3EPG - chains A and C of the 3 polymer chains in the assembly; structure by X-ray diffraction, 2.50 A resolution.

# Chain A
Molecule: DNA polymerase iota
From: Homo sapiens
Notes: EC 2.7.7.7; fragment: Catalytic Fragment
UniProtKB: Q9UNA4 (POLI_HUMAN); residue numbers follow UniProt; this construct covers 1-420
Chain sequence (420 residues; numbered 1 to 420; the number before each row is that of its first residue):
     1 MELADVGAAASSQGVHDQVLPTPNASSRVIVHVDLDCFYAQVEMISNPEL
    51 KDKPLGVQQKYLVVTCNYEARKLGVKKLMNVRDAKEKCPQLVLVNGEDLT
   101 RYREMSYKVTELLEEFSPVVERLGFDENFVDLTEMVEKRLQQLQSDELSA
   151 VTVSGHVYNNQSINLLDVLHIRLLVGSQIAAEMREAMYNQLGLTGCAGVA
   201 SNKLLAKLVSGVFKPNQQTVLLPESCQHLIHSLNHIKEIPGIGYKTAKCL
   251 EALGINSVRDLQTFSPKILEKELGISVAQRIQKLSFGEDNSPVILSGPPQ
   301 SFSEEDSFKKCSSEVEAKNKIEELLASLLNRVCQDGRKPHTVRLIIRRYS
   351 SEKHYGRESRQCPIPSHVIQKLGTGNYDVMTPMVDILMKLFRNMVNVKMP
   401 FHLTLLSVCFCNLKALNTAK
Disordered / not traced: 1-24, 351-354, 372-377, 398-402, 415-420
Curated features (UniProtKB/Swiss-Prot):
  - natural variant: Gly96 (R96G: Large decrease in catalytic activity efficiency which is partially rescued by the presence of Mn(2+) instead Mg(2+); this construct carries the variant)
  - mutagenesis: Met1 to Ala25 (Small decrease in catalytic activity efficiency which is partially rescued by the presence of Mn(2+) instead Mg(2+))
Bound ions: Na+: Lys237, Ile239, Ile242 (shared with 1 residue of chain B)
Residues lining bound ligands: 2'-deoxycytidine-5'-triphosphate (DCP): Asp34, Leu35, Asp36, Cys37, Phe38, Tyr39, Gln59, Val64, Thr65, Tyr68, Arg71, Lys77, Leu78, Asp126, Glu127, Lys214
What the authors report for this chain:
  - conformationally variable residues (loop rearrangement, side-chain flip): Asp306 to Cys311
  - binding site for the 18-nt DNA strand (chain C): Gln59

# Chain C
Molecule: 18-nt DNA strand
Sequence (18 nucleotides; each row starts with the number of its first residue):
   837 TCTXGGGTCCTAGGACCC
Disordered / not traced: 837-839, 848-854
Modified / non-standard residues: 2EG (2'-deoxy-N-ethylguanosine 5'-phosphate) at position 840; DOC (2',3'-dideoxycytidine-5'-monophosphate) at position 854

# Chain A / chain C interface
Contacting residue pairs (24):
  Gln59(A) with 2EG_840(C), base contact; DG841(C), sugar contact
  Lys60(A) with 2EG_840(C), phosphate contact; DG841(C), salt bridge to the phosphate
  Leu62(A) with 2EG_840(C), sugar contact
  Val64(A) with 2EG_840(C), base contact
  Leu78(A) with 2EG_840(C), base contact
  Glu97(A) with DG841(C), phosphate contact
  Leu99(A) with DG841(C), phosphate contact; DG842(C), phosphate contact
  Pro299(A) with DT844(C), phosphate contact
  Gln300(A) with DT844(C), hydrogen bond to the phosphate
  Ser301(A) with DG843(C), sugar contact; DT844(C), hydrogen bond to the phosphate
  Phe302(A) with DG843(C), phosphate contact
  Ser303(A) with DG842(C), sugar contact; DG843(C), hydrogen bond to the phosphate
  Glu304(A) with DG842(C), phosphate contact
  Glu305(A) with DG841(C), base contact; DG842(C), hydrogen bond to the phosphate
  Ser307(A) with 2EG_840(C), phosphate contact; DG841(C), hydrogen bond to the phosphate
  Arg331(A) with DG843(C), salt bridge to the phosphate
  Tyr355(A) with 2EG_840(C), base contact
Other interface residues (no listed pair), chain A (21 interface residues in all): Tyr39, Arg103, Ser276, Arg347
Other interface residues (no listed pair), chain C (6 interface residues in all): DT847

# Summary
21 residues of chain A and 6 residues of chain C are in contact; the contacts include 5 hydrogen bonds and 2
salt bridges. Polar contacts include Gln300(A)-DT844(C), Ser301(A)-DT844(C) and Ser303(A)-DG843(C). From the
paper: a binding site for the 18-nt DNA strand (chain C) at Gln59(A); conformational variability at Asp306(A).
Chain A is DNA polymerase iota (Homo sapiens) and chain C is an 18-nt DNA strand; the structure, Structure of
Human DNA Polymerase Iota complexed with N2-ethylguanine, was determined by X-ray diffraction (same
publication as 3EPI).
